5VHO - chains D and C of the 8 polymer chains in the assembly; structure by electron microscopy, 8.30 A resolution (very low resolution: no residue pairs are listed; an interface is given only as per-side residue counts).

== Chain D ==
Molecule: 26S proteasome regulatory subunit 6B
From: Homo sapiens
Reference sequence: P43686 (PRS6B_HUMAN), isoform P43686-2; residues 145-406 here correspond to UniProt positions 114-375 (UniProt number = residue number - 31)
Chain sequence (262 residues; numbered 145 to 406; the number before each row is that of its first residue):
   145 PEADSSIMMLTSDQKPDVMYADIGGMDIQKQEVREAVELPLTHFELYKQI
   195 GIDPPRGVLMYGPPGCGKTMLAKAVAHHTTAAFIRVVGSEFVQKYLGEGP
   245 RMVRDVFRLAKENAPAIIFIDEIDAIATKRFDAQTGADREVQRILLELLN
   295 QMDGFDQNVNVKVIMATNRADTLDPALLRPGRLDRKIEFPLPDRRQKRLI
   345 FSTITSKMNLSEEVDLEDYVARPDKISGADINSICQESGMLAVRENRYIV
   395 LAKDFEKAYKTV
Disordered / not traced: 145-170, 273-301

== Chain C ==
Molecule: 26S proteasome regulatory subunit 8
From: Homo sapiens
Reference sequence: P62195 (PRS8_HUMAN); residue numbers follow UniProt; this construct covers 130-395
Chain sequence (266 residues; numbered 130 to 395; the number before each row is that of its first residue):
   130 KVDPLVSLMMVEKVPDSTYEMIGGLDKQIKEIKEVIELPVKHPELFEALG
   180 IAQPKGVLLYGPPGTGKTLLARAVAHHTDCTFIRVSGSELVQKFIGEGAR
   230 MVRELFVMAREHAPSIIFMDEIDSIGSSRLEGGSGGDSEVQRTMLELLNQ
   280 LDGFEATKNIKVIMATNRIDILDSALLRPGRIDRKIEFPPPNEEARLDIL
   330 KIHSRKMNLTRGINLRKIAELMPGASGAEVKGVCTEAGMYALRERRVHVT
   380 QEDFEMAVAKVMQKDS
Disordered / not traced: 130-145, 216-227, 395
Swiss-Prot annotation at these positions:
  - binding site (ATP): G190 to T197
  - modified residue: K222 (N6-acetyllysine)

== Interface between chain D and chain C ==
At this resolution (8 A) residue pairs are not listed: 6 residues of chain D and 7 of chain C lie at the interface.

== Overview ==
Chain D and chain C form an interface of 6 and 7 residues respectively. Curated annotation (UniProt) lists 8
ATP-binding residues on chain C.
Here chain D is 26S proteasome regulatory subunit 6B and chain C is 26S proteasome regulatory subunit 8, both
from Homo sapiens. Entry 5VHO (Conformational Landscape of the p28-Bound Human Proteasome Regulatory Particle)
was determined by electron microscopy, deposited together with 5VGZ, 5VHF, 5VHH, 5VHI, 5VHJ, 5VHM and 5
further entries.
